Entry 6HTC (X-ray diffraction, 2.80 A resolution); this record covers chains O and P of the 28 polymer chains in the assembly.

[Chain O]
Protein: Proteasome subunit alpha type-2
Source organism: Saccharomyces cerevisiae (strain ATCC 204508 / S288c)
Notes: EC 3.4.25.1
UniProt: P23639 (PSA2_YEAST); numbering as in UniProt (aligned over 1-250)
Amino-acid sequence (250 residues; row label = number of the first residue in the row):
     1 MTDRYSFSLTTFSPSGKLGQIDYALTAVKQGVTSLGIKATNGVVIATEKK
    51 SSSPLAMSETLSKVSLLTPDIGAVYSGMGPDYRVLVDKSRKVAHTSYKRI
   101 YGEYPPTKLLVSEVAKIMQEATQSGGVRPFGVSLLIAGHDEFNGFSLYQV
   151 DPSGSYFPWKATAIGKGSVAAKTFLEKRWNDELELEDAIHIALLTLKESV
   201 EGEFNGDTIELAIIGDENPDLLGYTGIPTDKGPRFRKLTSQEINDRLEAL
Not modelled in the structure: 220-229
Curated features (UniProtKB/Swiss-Prot):
  - cross-link: Lys-108 (Glycyl lysine isopeptide (Lys-Gly) (interchain with G-Cter in ubiquitin))

[Chain P]
Protein: Proteasome subunit alpha type-3
Source organism: Saccharomyces cerevisiae (strain ATCC 204508 / S288c)
Notes: EC 3.4.25.1
UniProt: P23638 (PSA3_YEAST); residues 0-257 here correspond to UniProt positions 1-258 (UniProt number = residue number + 1)
Amino-acid sequence (258 residues; row label = number of the first residue in the row; numbering starts at 0):
     0 MGSRRYDSRTTIFSPEGRLYQVEYALESISHAGTAIGIMASDGIVLAAER
    50 KVTSTLLEQDTSTEKLYKLNDKIAVAVAGLTADAEILINTARIHAQNYLK
   100 TYNEDIPVEILVRRLSDIKQGYTQHGGLRPFGVSFIYAGYDDRYGYQLYT
   150 SNPSGNYTGWKAISVGANTSAAQTLLQMDYKDDMKVDDAIELALKTLSKT
   200 TDSSALTYDRLEFATIRKGANDGEVYQKIFKPQEIKDILVKTGITKKDED
   250 EEADEDMK
Not modelled in the structure: 0, 245-257
Curated features (UniProtKB/Swiss-Prot):
  - cross-link (Glycyl lysine isopeptide (Lys-Gly)): Lys-99 (interchain with G-Cter in ubiquitin), Lys-198 (interchain with G-Cter in ubiquitin), Lys-230 (interchain with G-Cter in ubiquitin)

[Interface between chain O and chain P]
Contacting residue pairs - 66 pairs, chain O then chain P:
  Arg-4(O) / Ser-2(P)  hydrogen bond (backbone-side chain)
  Tyr-5(O) / Ser-2(P)
  Tyr-5(O) / Tyr-5(P)
  Ser-6(O) / Gly-125(P)
  Ser-6(O) / Leu-127(P)
  Phe-7(O) / Ser-2(P)
  Phe-7(O) / Tyr-5(P)
  Phe-7(O) / Asp-6(P)
  Phe-7(O) / Gly-126(P)
  Ser-8(O) / Gly-126(P)  hydrogen bond (backbone-backbone)
  Ser-8(O) / Leu-127(P)
  Ser-8(O) / Arg-128(P)  hydrogen bond (side chain-backbone)
  Thr-10(O) / Arg-128(P)
  Thr-11(O) / Ser-7(P)
  Thr-11(O) / Thr-9(P)
  Thr-11(O) / Gln-20(P)
  Phe-12(O) / Gln-20(P)
  Phe-12(O) / Tyr-23(P)
  Phe-12(O) / Ala-24(P)  hydrophobic
  Phe-12(O) / Ser-27(P)
  Phe-12(O) / Arg-128(P)
  Phe-12(O) / Pro-129(P)
  Phe-12(O) / Gly-131(P)
  Ser-13(O) / Tyr-23(P)
  Pro-14(O) / Tyr-23(P)  hydrophobic
  Pro-14(O) / Glu-26(P)
  Ser-15(O) / Glu-26(P)
  Gly-16(O) / Tyr-23(P)
  Gly-16(O) / Glu-26(P)
  Gly-16(O) / Ser-27(P)  hydrogen bond (backbone-side chain)
  Leu-18(O) / Leu-79(P)  hydrophobic
  Lys-38(O) / Glu-57(P)  salt bridge
  Ser-112(O) / Glu-84(P)  hydrogen bond
  Lys-116(O) / Ile-85(P)
  Gln-119(O) / Ala-81(P)
  Gln-119(O) / Asp-82(P)  hydrogen bond
  Gln-119(O) / Ile-85(P)
  Gln-119(O) / Arg-128(P)
  Thr-122(O) / Arg-128(P)  hydrogen bond (backbone-side chain)
  Gln-123(O) / Tyr-121(P)
  Gln-123(O) / Leu-127(P)
  Gln-123(O) / Arg-128(P)  hydrogen bond (side chain-backbone)
  Gln-123(O) / Phe-130(P)
  Gly-125(O) / Leu-127(P)
  Tyr-148(O) / Thr-60(P)
  Ser-153(O) / Ala-81(P)
  Gly-154(O) / Ala-81(P)
  Ser-155(O) / Ala-81(P)
  Tyr-156(O) / Glu-84(P)  hydrogen bond
  Phe-157(O) / Leu-56(P)  hydrophobic
  Pro-158(O) / Leu-56(P)
  Pro-158(O) / Glu-57(P)  hydrogen bond (backbone-backbone)
  Pro-158(O) / Thr-60(P)
  Pro-158(O) / Ser-61(P)
  Trp-159(O) / Ser-53(P)
  Trp-159(O) / Leu-55(P)
  Trp-159(O) / Leu-56(P)
  Lys-160(O) / Thr-54(P)  hydrogen bond (side chain-backbone)
  Lys-160(O) / Leu-55(P)  hydrogen bond (backbone-backbone)
  Lys-160(O) / Glu-57(P)
  Ala-161(O) / Leu-55(P)
  Leu-175(O) / Leu-55(P)  hydrophobic
  Glu-176(O) / Ser-53(P)
  Glu-176(O) / Thr-54(P)
  Glu-176(O) / Leu-55(P)
  Trp-179(O) / Leu-55(P)  hydrophobic
Other interface residues (no listed pair), chain O (35 interface residues in all): Ser-124, Lys-172
Other interface residues (no listed pair), chain P (32 interface residues in all): His-30, Thr-80

[Summary]
The interface between chain O and chain P involves 35 residues on one side and 32 on the other, with 12
hydrogen bonds and 1 salt bridge. Among the polar pairs are Lys-38(O)/Glu-57(P), Arg-4(O)/Ser-2(P) and
Ser-8(O)/Arg-128(P).
Here chain O is Proteasome subunit alpha type-2 and chain P is Proteasome subunit alpha type-3, both from
Saccharomyces cerevisiae (strain ATCC 204508 / S288c). Entry 6HTC (Yeast 20S proteasome with human beta2c
(S171G) in complex with ONX 0914) was determined by X-ray diffraction together with 6HTB, 6HTD, 6HTP, 6HTR,
6HUB, 6HUC and 30 further entries from the same study.
